PDB entry 1TMT | X-ray diffraction, 2.20 A resolution | chains H and J of the 4 polymer chains in the assembly

== Chain H ==
Molecule: Alpha-thrombin (large subunit)
From: Homo sapiens
Notes: EC 3.4.21.5
UniProtKB: P00734 (THRB_HUMAN); the construct lacks a stretch of the UniProt sequence and is renumbered around it, so the offset changes along the chain: 16-36 = UniProt 364-384; 37-60 = UniProt 386-409; 61-77 = UniProt 419-435; 78-97 = UniProt 437-456; 7 more segments
Sequence (259 residues; each row starts with the number of its first residue; note: 1 number in that range is skipped by the numbering (no residue carries it; nothing is unmodelled there); a row labelled like 60A-60I holds insertion residues (60A, then the next letters in order)):
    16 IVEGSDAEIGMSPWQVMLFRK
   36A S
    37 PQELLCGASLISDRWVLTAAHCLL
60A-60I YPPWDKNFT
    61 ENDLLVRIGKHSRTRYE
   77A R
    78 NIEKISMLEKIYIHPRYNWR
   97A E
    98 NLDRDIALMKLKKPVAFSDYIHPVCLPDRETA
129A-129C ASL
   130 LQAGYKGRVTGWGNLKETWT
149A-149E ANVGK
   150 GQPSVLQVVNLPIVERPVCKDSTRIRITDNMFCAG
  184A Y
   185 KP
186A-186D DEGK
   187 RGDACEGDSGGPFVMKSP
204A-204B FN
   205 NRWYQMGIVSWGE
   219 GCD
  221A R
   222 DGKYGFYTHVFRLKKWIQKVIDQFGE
Not modelled in the structure: 247
Cystine bridges: Cys42-Cys58, Cys168-Cys182, Cys191-Cys220
Glycans and other covalent adducts: N-acetylglucosamine (NAG) linked to Asn60G

== Chain J ==
Molecule: CGP 50,856 INHIBITOR, cleaved C-terminal hirudin fragment
UniProtKB: P28504 (HIR2_HIRME); residues 53-65 here = UniProt positions 53-65
Sequence (18 residues; row label = number of the first residue in the row):
    48 PGGGGDGDFEEIPEEYLQ
Not modelled in the structure: 48-54
Construct notes: linker (48-52)

== Chain H / chain J interface ==
Pairs across the interface (22):
  Phe34(H) - Phe56(J)  hydrophobic
  Lys36(H) - Tyr63(J)
  Lys36(H) - Leu64(J)
  Lys36(H) - Gln65(J)
  Gln38(H) - Phe56(J)  hydrogen bond (side chain-backbone)
  Gln38(H) - Glu57(J)
  Gln38(H) - Glu58(J)  hydrogen bond
  Leu40(H) - Phe56(J)
  Leu65(H) - Ile59(J)  hydrophobic
  Leu65(H) - Tyr63(J)
  Arg67(H) - Ile59(J)
  Arg73(H) - Phe56(J)
  Thr74(H) - Asp55(J)
  Thr74(H) - Phe56(J)
  Thr74(H) - Glu57(J)  hydrogen bond (backbone-backbone)
  Arg75(H) - Glu57(J)  salt bridge
  Tyr76(H) - Glu57(J)  hydrogen bond (backbone-side chain)
  Tyr76(H) - Ile59(J)  hydrophobic
  Tyr76(H) - Pro60(J)
  Arg77A(H) - Glu57(J)  salt bridge
  Ile82(H) - Ile59(J)  hydrophobic
  Ile82(H) - Tyr63(J)
Other interface residues (no listed pair), chain H (13 interface residues in all): Glu39

== Summary ==
13 residues of chain H and 9 residues of chain J are in contact; the contacts include 4 hydrogen bonds and 2
salt bridges. Polar contacts include Arg75(H)-Glu57(J), Arg77A(H)-Glu57(J) and Gln38(H)-Phe56(J). Covalently
linked N-acetylglucosamine: at Asn60G(H).
Here chain H is Alpha-thrombin (large subunit) (Homo sapiens) and chain J is CGP 50,856 INHIBITOR, cleaved
C-terminal hirudin fragment. Entry 1TMT (Changes in interactions in complexes of hirudin derivatives and human
alpha-thrombin due to different crystal forms) was determined by X-ray diffraction (same publication as 1TMU).
